6OIV - chains D and F of the 6 polymer chains in the assembly; structure by X-ray diffraction, 3.06 A resolution.

Chain D (and F):
Protein: Deoxyguanosinetriphosphate triphosphohydrolase
Source organism: Escherichia coli (strain K12)
Notes: EC 3.1.5.1; chain F of this document is another copy of the same molecule, construct and numbering; everything in this record applies to it too
UniProtKB: P15723 (DGTP_ECOLI); residue numbers follow UniProt; this construct covers 2-12, 14-367, 369-505
Chain sequence (505 residues; each row starts with the number of its first residue; note: 2 numbers in that range are skipped by the numbering (no residue carries them; nothing is unmodelled there)):
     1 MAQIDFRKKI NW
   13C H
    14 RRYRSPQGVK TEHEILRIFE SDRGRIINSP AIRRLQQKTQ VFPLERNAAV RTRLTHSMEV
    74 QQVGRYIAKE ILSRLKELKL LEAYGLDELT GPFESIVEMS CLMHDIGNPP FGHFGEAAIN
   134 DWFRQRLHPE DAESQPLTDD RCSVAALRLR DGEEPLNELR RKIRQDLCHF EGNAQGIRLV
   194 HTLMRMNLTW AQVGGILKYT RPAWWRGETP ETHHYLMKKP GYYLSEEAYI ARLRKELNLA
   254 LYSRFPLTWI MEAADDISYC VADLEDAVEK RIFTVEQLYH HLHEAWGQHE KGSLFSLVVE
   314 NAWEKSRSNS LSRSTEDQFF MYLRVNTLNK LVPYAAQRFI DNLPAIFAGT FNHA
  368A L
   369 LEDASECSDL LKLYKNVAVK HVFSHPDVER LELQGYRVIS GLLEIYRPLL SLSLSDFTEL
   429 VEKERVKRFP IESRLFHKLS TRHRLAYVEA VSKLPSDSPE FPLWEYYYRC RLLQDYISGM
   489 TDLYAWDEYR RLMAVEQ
Not modelled in the structure: 1-2, 322-327, 373, 505 (chain F: 1-2, 505)
Modified positions: Mse-1 (selenomethionine); Mse-71, Mse-112, Mse-116, Mse-197, Mse-199, Mse-230, Mse-264, Mse-334, Mse-488, Mse-501 (selenomethionine; parent Met)
Differences from the reference sequence: initiating methionine (1)
Metal / ion sites: Mn2+: His-117, Asp-268
Reported in the primary citation:
  - catalytic residues: His-126, Glu-129 (proposed by the authors, not directly observed)
  - catalytic residues: Tyr-272
  - mutagenesis - H126A, E129A, Y272A: unchanged expression

Interface between chain D and chain F:
Contacting residue pairs (24; chain D residue first):
  Phe-127(D) with Arg-442(F)
  Val-387(D) with Arg-433(F)
  Ser-392(D) with Arg-433(F)
  Glu-397(D) with Arg-433(F), salt bridge; Arg-442(F); His-445(F), salt bridge
  Arg-398(D) with Lys-446(F); Arg-499(F)
  Glu-400(D) with Arg-442(F), salt bridge
  Leu-401(D) with Ile-439(F); Arg-442(F)
  Gln-402(D) with Arg-499(F); Glu-504(F), hydrogen bond (side chain-backbone)
  Tyr-404(D) with Ile-439(F), hydrophobic
  Arg-405(D) with Leu-500(F); Mse-501(F)
  Val-406(D) with Ala-502(F), hydrophobic
  Trp-494(D) with Ala-502(F); Val-503(F); Glu-504(F)
  Tyr-497(D) with Mse-501(F); Ala-502(F)
  Arg-498(D) with Val-503(F), hydrogen bond (side chain-backbone)
  Val-503(D) with Val-503(F), hydrophobic
Interface residues without a listed pair, chain F (13 interface residues in all): Leu-443, Tyr-492

Overview:
Chain D and chain F form an interface of 15 and 13 residues respectively; the contacts include 2 hydrogen
bonds and 3 salt bridges. Polar pairs include Glu-397(D)/Arg-433(F), Glu-397(D)/His-445(F) and
Glu-400(D)/Arg-442(F). From the paper: catalytic residues His-126(D), Glu-129(D) and Tyr-272(D); H126A, E129A
and Y272A of chain D leave expression unchanged.
Both chains are Deoxyguanosinetriphosphate triphosphohydrolase (Escherichia coli (strain K12)). Entry 6OIV
(XFEL structure of Escherichia coli dGTPase) was determined by X-ray diffraction, deposited together with
6OI7, 6OIW, 6OIY and 6OIX.
